PDB entry 8JVF | X-ray diffraction, 2.40 A resolution | chain A

== Chain A ==
Protein: GTP-dependent dephospho-CoA kinase
Organism: Thermococcus kodakarensis
Notes: EC 2.7.1.237
UniProtKB: Q5JIY7 (DPCKG_THEKO); residue numbers follow UniProt; this construct covers 1-177
Sequence (177 residues; row label = number of the first residue in the row):
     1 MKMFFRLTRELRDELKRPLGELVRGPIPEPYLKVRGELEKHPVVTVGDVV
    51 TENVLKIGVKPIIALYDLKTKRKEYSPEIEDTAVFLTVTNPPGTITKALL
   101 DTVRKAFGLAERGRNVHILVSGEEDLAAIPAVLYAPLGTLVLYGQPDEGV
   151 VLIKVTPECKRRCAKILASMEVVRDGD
Unresolved in the structure: 1-18, 70-82, 168-177
UniProt features mapped onto this chain:
  - binding site (GTP): Gly25, Tyr31, Asp48, Val49, Val50, Asp67, Lys69, Glu124, Asp147
  - mutagenesis: Tyr31 (Y31F: Strong decrease in activity), Asp48 (D48A: Loss of activity. Mutant shows a dramatic reduction in growth rate), Glu52 (E52A: No change in activity), Tyr66 (Y66A: Strong decrease in activity), Asp67 (D67A: Retains a low level of activity. Mutant shows a dramatic reduction in growth rate), Arg72 (R72A: Small decrease in activity), Asn90 (N90A: Decrease in activity), His117 (H117A: Small decrease in activity), Glu123 (E123A: Strong decrease in activity), Glu124 (E124A: Retains a very low level of activity), Asp125 (D125A: Loss of activity. Mutant shows a reduction in growth rate), Tyr143 (Y143A: Strong decrease in activity)
Residues lining bound ligands: GTP (guanosine-5'-triphosphate): Gly25, Pro26, Ile27, Pro30, Tyr31, Val46, Gly47, Asp48, Val49, Val50, Tyr66, Asp67, Lys69, Glu124, Gly144, Gln145, Pro146, Asp147, Glu148, Gly149, Val150

== Overview ==
Bound to chain A: GTP. Curated annotation (UniProt) lists 9 GTP-binding residues and 12 mutagenesis sites.
Chain A is GTP-dependent dephospho-CoA kinase (Thermococcus kodakarensis); the structure, Crystal structure of
dephospho-coenzyme A kinase, was determined by X-ray diffraction (same publication as 8JVC and 8JVG).
